6J8J - chains C and A of the 3 polymer chains in the assembly; structure by electron microscopy, 3.20 A resolution.

# Chain C
Molecule: Sodium channel subunit beta-2
Organism: Homo sapiens
UniProt: O60939 (SCN2B_HUMAN); residues 1-215 here = UniProt positions 1-215
Amino-acid sequence (215 residues; row label = number of the first residue in the row):
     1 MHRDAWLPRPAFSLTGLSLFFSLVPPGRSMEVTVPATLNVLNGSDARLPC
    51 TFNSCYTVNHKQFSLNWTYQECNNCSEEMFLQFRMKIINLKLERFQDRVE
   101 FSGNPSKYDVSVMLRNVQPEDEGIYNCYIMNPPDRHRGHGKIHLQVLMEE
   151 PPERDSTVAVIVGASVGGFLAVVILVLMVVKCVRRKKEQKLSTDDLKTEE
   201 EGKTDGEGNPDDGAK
Unresolved in the structure: 1-28, 149-215
Cystine bridges: Cys50-Cys127, Cys72-Cys75
Covalently attached groups: N-acetylglucosamine (NAG) linked to Asn66
UniProt features mapped onto this chain:
  - site (Binds SCN2A): Tyr56, Arg135
  - modified residue: Ser192 (Phosphoserine), Thr204 (Phosphothreonine)
  - glycosylation (N-linked (GlcNAc...) asparagine): Asn42, Asn66, Asn74
  - natural variant: Arg28 (R28Q: In ATFB14; R28W: In ATFB14), Asp211 (D211G: Found in a patient with Brugada syndrome; uncertain significance)
  - mutagenesis: Cys55 (C55A/S: Does not bind alpha subunit. Loss of ability to protect alpha subunit from inhibition by the spider protoxin-II)

# Chain A
Molecule: Sodium channel protein type 9 subunit alpha
Organism: Homo sapiens
UniProt: Q15858 (SCN9A_HUMAN); residues 1-1988 here = UniProt positions 1-1988
Amino-acid sequence (2031 residues; numbered -42 to 1988; the number before each row is that of its first residue; numbers below 1 keep their minus sign (Met-42 is residue -42)):
   -42 MASWSHPQFEKGGGARGGSGGGSWSHPQFEKGFDYKDDDDKGTMAMLPPP
     8 GPQSFVHFTKQSLALIEQRIAERKSKEPKEEKKDDDEEAPKPSSDLEAGK
    58 QLPFIYGDIPPGMVSEPLEDLDPYYADKKTFIVLNKGKTIFRFNATPALY
   108 MLSPFSPLRRISIKILVHSLFSMLIMCTILTNCIFMTMNNPPDWTKNVEY
   158 TFTGIYTFESLVKILARGFCVGEFTFLRDPWNWLDFVVIVFAYLTEFVNL
   208 GNVSALRTFRVLRALKTISVIPGLKTIVGALIQSVKKLSDVMILTVFCLS
   258 VFALIGLQLFMGNLKHKCFRNSLENNETLESIMNTLESEEDFRKYFYYLE
   308 GSKDALLCGFSTDSGQCPEGYTCVKIGRNPDYGYTSFDTFSWAFLALFRL
   358 MTQDYWENLYQQTLRAAGKTYMIFFVVVIFLGSFYLINLILAVVAMAYKE
   408 QNQANIEEAKQKELEFQQMLDRLKKEQEEAEAIAAAAAEYTSIRRSRIMG
   458 LSESSSETSKLSSKSAKERRNRRKKKNQKKLSSGEEKGDAEKLSKSESED
   508 SIRRKSFHLGVEGHRRAHEKRLSTPNQSPLSIRGSLFSARRSSRTSLFSF
   558 KGRGRDIGSETEFADDEHSIFGDNESRRGSLFVPHRPQERRSSNISQASR
   608 SPPMLPVNGKMHSAVDCNGVVSLVDGRSALMLPNGQLLPEVIIDKATSDD
   658 SGTTNQIHKKRRCSSYLLSEDMLNDPNLRQRAMSRASILTNTVEELEESR
   708 QKCPPWWYRFAHKFLIWNCSPYWIKFKKCIYFIVMDPFVDLAITICIVLN
   758 TLFMAMEHHPMTEEFKNVLAIGNLVFTGIFAAEMVLKLIAMDPYEYFQVG
   808 WNIFDSLIVTLSLVELFLADVEGLSVLRSFRLLRVFKLAKSWPTLNMLIK
   858 IIGNSVGALGNLTLVLAIIVFIFAVVGMQLFGKSYKECVCKINDDCTLPR
   908 WHMNDFFHSFLIVFRVLCGEWIETMWDCMEVAGQAMCLIVYMMVMVIGNL
   958 VVLNLFLALLLSSFSSDNLTAIEEDPDANNLQIAVTRIKKGINYVKQTLR
  1008 EFILKAFSKKPKISREIRQAEDLNTKKENYISNHTLAEMSKGHNFLKEKD
  1058 KISGFGSSVDKHLMEDSDGQSFIHNPSLTVTVPIAPGESDLENMNAEELS
  1108 SDSDSEYSKVRLNRSSSSECSTVDNPLPGEGEEAEAEPMNSDEPEACFTD
  1158 GCVWRFSCCQVNIESGKGKIWWNIRKTCYKIVEHSWFESFIVLMILLSSG
  1208 ALAFEDIYIERKKTIKIILEYADKIFTYIFILEMLLKWIAYGYKTYFTNA
  1258 WCWLDFLIVDVSLVTLVANTLGYSDLGPIKSLRTLRALRPLRALSRFEGM
  1308 RVVVNALIGAIPSIMNVLLVCLIFWLIFSIMGVNLFAGKFYECINTTDGS
  1358 RFPASQVPNRSECFALMNVSQNVRWKNLKVNFDNVGLGYLSLLQVATFKG
  1408 WTIIMYAAVDSVNVDKQPKYEYSLYMYIYFVVFIIFGSFFTLNLFIGVII
  1458 DNFNQQKKKLGGQDIFMTEEQKKYYNAMKKLGSKKPQKPIPRPGNKIQGC
  1508 IFDLVTNQAFDISIMVLICLNMVTMMVEKEGQSQHMTEVLYWINVVFIIL
  1558 FTGECVLKLISLRHYYFTVGWNIFDFVVVIISIVGMFLADLIETYFVSPT
  1608 LFRVIRLARIGRILRLVKGAKGIRTLLFALMMSLPALFNIGLLLFLVMFI
  1658 YAIFGMSNFAYVKKEDGINDMFNFETFGNSMICLFQITTSAGWDGLLAPI
  1708 LNSKPPDCDPKKVHPGSSVEGDCGNPSVGIFYFVSYIIISFLVVVNMYIA
  1758 VILENFSVATEESTEPLSEDDFEMFYEVWEKFDPDATQFIEFSKLSDFAA
  1808 ALDPPLLIAKPNKVQLIAMDLPMVSGDRIHCLDILFAFTKRVLGESGEMD
  1858 SLRSQMEERFMSANPSKVSYEPITTTLKRKQEDVSATVIQRAYRRYRLRQ
  1908 NVKNISSIYIKDGDRDDDLLNKKDMAFDNVNENSSPEKTDATSSTTSPPS
  1958 YDSVTKPDKEKYEQDRTEKEDKGKDSKESKK
Unresolved in the structure: -42 to 113, 418-725, 826-830, 973-1174, 1769-1988
Sequence notes: expression tag (-42 to 0); variant Lys406 (Glu in Q15858)
Cystine bridges: Cys275-Cys315, Cys897-Cys903, Cys935-Cys944, Cys1350-Cys1370, Cys1715-Cys1730
Covalently attached groups: N-acetylglucosamine (NAG) linked to Asn283, Asn1352, Asn1366, Asn1375
Small-molecule neighbours: Tetrodotoxin (9SR; (1R,5R,6R,7R,9S,11S,12S,13S,14S)-3-amino-14-(hydroxymethyl)-8,10-dioxa-2,4-diazatetracyclo[7.3.1.1~7,11~.0~1,6~]tetradec-3-ene-5,9,12,13,14-pentol (non-preferred name)): Asp361, Tyr362, Glu364, Arg922, Glu927, Glu930, Phe1405, Lys1406, Gly1407, Trp1408, Thr1409, Ile1410, Gly1699, Asp1701
UniProt features mapped onto this chain:
  - site (Is directly targeted by the spider protoxin-II): Glu822, Asp827
  - modified residue: Ser1490 (Phosphoserine)
  - glycosylation (N-linked (GlcNAc...) asparagine): Asn209, Asn283, Asn1352, Asn1366, Asn1375
  - natural variant: Gln10 (Q10R: In PERYTHM), Ile62 (I62V: Found in a patient with febrile seizures; uncertain significance), Pro149 (P149Q: Found in a patient with febrile seizures; uncertain significance), Phe216 (F216S: In PERYTHM), Ser241 (S241T: In PERYTHM), Asn395 (N395K: In PERYTHM), Asn641 (N641Y: Found in patients with febrile seizures plus; uncertain significance), Cys710 (C710Y: Found in a patient with severe myoclonic epilepsy in infancy; uncertain significance), Ile859 (I859T: In PERYTHM), Leu869 (L869F: In PERYTHM; L869H: In PERYTHM), Arg907 (R907Q: In CIP), Arg1007 (R1007C: In PEXPD), 11 further natural variant entries in UniProt
  - mutagenesis: Glu764 (E764Q: 5-fold less blocked by the spider huwentoxin-IV), Ile778 (I778A: 5-fold less inhibited by the spider protoxin-II), Glu822 (E822A: No change in inhibition (IC(50)) by the spider protoxin-II, but has a significant impact on channel activation by shifiting the V(50) towart 0 mV when targeted by protoxin-II ...), Leu823 (L823A: 9-fold less inhibited by the spider protoxin-II), Phe824 (F824A: 4-fold less inhibited by the spider protoxin-II; F824C: Less inhibited by the spider protoxin-II), Leu825 (L825A: No change in inhibition by the spider protoxin-II; L825C: 19-fold less blocked by the spider huwentoxin-IV), Ala826 (A826L: 8-fold less inhibited by the spider protoxin-II), Asp827 (D827A: 13-fold less blocked by the spider huwentoxin-IV, 3-fold less inhibited by the spider protoxin-II, and has a significant impact on channel activation by shifiting the V(50) towart 0 mV when ...), Glu829 (E829C: 400-fold less blocked by the spider huwentoxin-IV), Thr1409 to Ile1410 (Important increase in inhibition by saxitoxin and little increase in inhibition by tetrodotoxin), Ser1490 (S1490A: Abolishes stimulation by agents that stimulate PKC activity; S1490D/E: Increases current amplitude), Asp1597 (D1597A: Decrease of the inhibition of fast inactivation produced by scorpion alpha-toxins CvIV4 and AaH2 on this channel), 2 further mutagenesis entries in UniProt

# How chain C and chain A interact
Residue-residue contacts - 7 pairs, chain C then chain A:
  Cys55(C) - Cys895(A)  disulfide
  Cys55(C) - Lys898(A)  hydrogen bond
  Tyr56(C) - Glu894(A)  hydrogen bond (side chain-backbone)
  Tyr56(C) - Cys895(A)
  Tyr56(C) - Lys898(A)
  Val58(C) - Glu294(A)
  Pro133(C) - Cys897(A)  hydrophobic
Also at the interface, not in a pair above, chain A (6 interface residues in all): Glu937
Disulfides between the chains: Cys55(C)-Cys895(A)

# Overview
Chain C and chain A form an interface of 4 and 6 residues respectively, with 1 disulfide bond and 2 hydrogen
bonds. Polar contacts include Cys55(C)-Lys898(A) and Tyr56(C)-Glu894(A). Ligands of chain A: Tetrodotoxin.
Covalently linked N-acetylglucosamine: at Asn66(C).
Chain C is Sodium channel subunit beta-2 and chain A is Sodium channel protein type 9 subunit alpha, both from
Homo sapiens; the structure, Structure of human voltage-gated sodium channel Nav1.7 in complex with auxiliary
beta subunits, ProTx-II and tetrodotoxin ..., was determined by electron microscopy together with 6J8G, 6J8H
and 6J8I from the same study.
